7YMI - chains A and I of the 40 polymer chains in the assembly; structure by electron microscopy, 3.30 A resolution.

Chain A:
Name: Photosystem II protein D1 2
Organism: Acaryochloris marina MBIC11017
Notes: EC 1.10.3.9
Reference sequence: A5A8K9 (PSBA2_ACAM1); residues 1-360 here = UniProt positions 1-360
Chain sequence (360 residues; each row starts with the number of its first residue):
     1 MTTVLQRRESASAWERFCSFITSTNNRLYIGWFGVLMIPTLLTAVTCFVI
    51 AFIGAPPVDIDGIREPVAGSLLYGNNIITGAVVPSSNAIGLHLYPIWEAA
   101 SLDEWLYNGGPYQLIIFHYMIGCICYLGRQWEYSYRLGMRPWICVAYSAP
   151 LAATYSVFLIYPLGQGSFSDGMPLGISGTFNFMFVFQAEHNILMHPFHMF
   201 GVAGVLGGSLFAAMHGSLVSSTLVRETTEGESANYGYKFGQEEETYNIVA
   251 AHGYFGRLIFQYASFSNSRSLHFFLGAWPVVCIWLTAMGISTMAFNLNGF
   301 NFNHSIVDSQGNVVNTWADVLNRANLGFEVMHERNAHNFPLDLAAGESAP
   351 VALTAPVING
Unresolved in the structure: 1-10, 225-266, 337-360
Bound ions: Fe2+: His-215, His-272 (together with bicarbonate ion) (shared with 2 residues of chain D)
Residues lining bound ligands:
  - 8CT ((6'R,11cis,11'cis,13cis,15cis)-4',5'-didehydro-5',6'-dihydro-beta,beta-carotene): Ile-30, Val-35, Ile-38, Pro-39, Leu-42, Thr-43, Thr-46, Cys-47, Ile-50, Ala-51, Gly-54, Ala-55, Ile-96, Leu-102, Leu-106, Pro-111, Leu-114
  - bicarbonate ion (BCT): His-215, Val-219, His-272
  - chlorophyll d (CL7), molecule 1: Phe-33, Phe-117, Met-120, Ile-121, Ile-124, Leu-127, Trp-131, Tyr-155, Leu-159
  - chlorophyll d (CL7), molecule 2: Leu-36, Pro-39, Thr-40, Thr-43, Leu-93, Tyr-94, Pro-95, Ile-96, Trp-97, Gln-113, Leu-114, Phe-117, His-118, Ile-121
  - chlorophyll d (CL7), molecule 3: Phe-48, Tyr-119, Thr-154, Val-157, Phe-158, Met-172, Ile-176, Thr-179, Phe-180, Phe-182, Met-183
  - chlorophyll d (CL7), molecule 4: Tyr-119, Cys-123, Tyr-147, Pro-150, Ala-153, Thr-154, Val-157, Phe-182, Met-183, Phe-184, Phe-186, Gln-187, Ile-192, Leu-193, His-198, Gly-201, Val-202, Val-205, Leu-206, Ile-283, Thr-286, Ala-287, Ile-290
  - chlorophyll d (CL7), molecule 5: Met-199, Val-202, Ala-203, Leu-206, Gly-207, Leu-210, Trp-278
  - pheophytin a (PHO), molecule 1: Leu-41, Ala-44, Val-45, Phe-48, Ile-115, Tyr-119, Cys-123, Tyr-126, Gln-130, Ala-146, Tyr-147, Ala-149, Pro-150, Phe-158, Met-172, Leu-174, Gly-175, Ile-176, Thr-179, Val-205, Pro-279, Val-280, Ile-283
  - pheophytin a (PHO), molecule 2: Leu-206, Ser-209, Leu-210, Ala-213, Met-214
  - plastoquinone 9 (PL9; 2,3-dimethyl-5-(3,7,11,15,19,23,27,31,35-nonamethyl-2,6,10,14,18,22,26,30,34-hexatriacontanonaenyl-2,5-cyclohexadiene-1,4-dione-2,3-dimethyl-5-solanesyl-1,4-benzoquinone): Phe-48, Val-49, Phe-52, Ile-77, Ile-176
UniProt features mapped onto this chain:
  - binding site (chlorophyll a): His-118, His-198
  - binding site (pheophytin a): Tyr-126
  - binding site ([CaMn4O5] cluster): Asp-170, Glu-189, His-332, Glu-333, Asp-342, Ala-344
  - binding site (a quinone): His-215, Ser-264, Phe-265
  - binding site (Fe cation): His-215, His-272
  - site: Tyr-161 (Tyrosine radical intermediate), His-190 (Stabilizes free radical intermediate), Ala-344, Ala-345 (Cleavage)
What the authors report for this chain:
  - binding site for chlorophyll d: His-198, Met-199, Leu-206
  - conformationally variable residues (order/disorder transition): Ala-336

Chain I:
Name: Photosystem II protein PsbI
Organism: Acaryochloris marina MBIC11017
Reference sequence: B0C5R5 (B0C5R5_ACAM1); residues 1-34 here = UniProt positions 1-34
Chain sequence (34 residues; row label = number of the first residue in the row):
     1 MAILKFVTYAWIIFVISLFFFGFISSDTTRNPKA
Residues lining bound ligands:
  - 8CT ((6'R,11cis,11'cis,13cis,15cis)-4',5'-didehydro-5',6'-dihydro-beta,beta-carotene): Phe-20, Phe-23, Ile-24
  - chlorophyll d (CL7): Leu-4, Thr-8, Tyr-9, Trp-11, Ile-12, Ile-13, Val-15, Ile-16

How chain A and chain I interact:
Pairs across the interface (31):
  Trp-14(A) with Leu-18(I), hydrophobic; Phe-21(I); Gly-22(I); Ser-25(I), hydrogen bond
  Phe-17(A) with Leu-18(I), hydrophobic
  Thr-22(A) with Arg-30(I)
  Trp-32(A) with Leu-18(I); Phe-19(I); Gly-22(I); Phe-23(I), hydrophobic; Asp-27(I), hydrogen bond
  Phe-33(A) with Phe-19(I), hydrophobic; Phe-23(I), hydrophobic
  Leu-36(A) with Val-15(I), hydrophobic; Phe-19(I), hydrophobic
  Pro-39(A) with Trp-11(I)
  Ile-96(A) with Met-1(I), hydrophobic
  Trp-97(A) with Lys-5(I); Thr-8(I); Tyr-9(I), hydrophobic
  Glu-98(A) with Lys-5(I), salt bridge
  Glu-132(A) with Phe-23(I)
  Tyr-135(A) with Asp-27(I); Thr-28(I), hydrogen bond (side chain-backbone); Asn-31(I), hydrogen bond; Pro-32(I)
  Arg-136(A) with Asp-27(I), salt bridge; Arg-30(I); Pro-32(I)
  Leu-137(A) with Pro-32(I)
  Gly-138(A) with Pro-32(I)
Interface residues without a listed pair, chain A (18 interface residues in all): Cys-18, Val-35, Trp-131
Interface residues without a listed pair, chain I (18 interface residues in all): Leu-4

Summary:
Chain A and chain I each contribute 18 residues to their interface, with 4 hydrogen bonds and 2 salt bridges.
Polar pairs include Glu-98(A)/Lys-5(I), Arg-136(A)/Asp-27(I) and Trp-14(A)/Ser-25(I). One chlorophyll d
molecule is bound between chain A and chain I. From the paper: a binding site for chlorophyll d at His-198(A),
Met-199(A) and Leu-206(A); conformational variability at Ala-336(A).
Chain A is Photosystem II protein D1 2 and chain I is Photosystem II protein PsbI, both from Acaryochloris
marina MBIC11017; the structure, PSII-Pcb Dimer of Acaryochloris Marina, was determined by electron
microscopy, deposited together with 7YMM.
